3RJK - chains A and T of the 4 polymer chains in the assembly; structure by X-ray diffraction, 2.10 A resolution.

== Chain A ==
Name: DNA polymerase beta
Organism: Homo sapiens
Notes: EC 2.7.7.7, 4.2.99.-
UniProt: P06746 (DPOLB_HUMAN); residues 1-335 here = UniProt positions 1-335
Sequence (335 residues; numbered 1 to 335; the number before each row is that of its first residue):
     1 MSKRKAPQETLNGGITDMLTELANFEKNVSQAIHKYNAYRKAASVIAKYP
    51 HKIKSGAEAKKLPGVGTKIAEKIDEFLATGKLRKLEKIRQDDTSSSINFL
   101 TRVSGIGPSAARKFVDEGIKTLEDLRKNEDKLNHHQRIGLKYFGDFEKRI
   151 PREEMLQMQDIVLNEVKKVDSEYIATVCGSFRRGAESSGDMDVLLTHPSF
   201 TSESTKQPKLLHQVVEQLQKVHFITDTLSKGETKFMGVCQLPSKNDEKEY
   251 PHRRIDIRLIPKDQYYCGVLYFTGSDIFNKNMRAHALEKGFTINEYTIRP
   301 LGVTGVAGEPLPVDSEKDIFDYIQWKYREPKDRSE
Disordered / not traced: 1-9
Metal / ion sites: Na+ site 1: Lys60, Leu62, Val65 (shared with 1 residue of chain D); Na+ site 2: Thr101, Val103, Ile106 (shared with 1 residue of chain P); Mg2+ site 1: Asp190, Asp192 (together with 6CF); Mg2+ site 2: Asp190, Asp192, Asp256 (together with 6CF) (shared with 1 residue of chain P)
Ligand contacts: 6CF (2'-deoxy-5'-O-[(S)-{difluoro[(S)-hydroxy(phosphonooxy)phosphoryl]methyl}(hydroxy)phosphoryl]cytidine): Arg149, Gly179, Ser180, Arg183, Ser188, Gly189, Asp190, Asp192, Asp256, Tyr271, Phe272, Thr273, Gly274, Ser275, Asp276, Asn279
UniProt features mapped onto this chain:
  - region: Arg183 to Asp192 (DNA-binding)
  - active site: Lys72 (Nucleophile)
  - binding site (K(+)): Lys60, Leu62, Val65, Thr101, Val103, Ile106
  - binding site (Na(+)): Lys60, Leu62, Val65, Thr101, Val103, Ile106
  - binding site (dATP): Arg149, Ser180, Arg183, Gly189, Asp190
  - binding site (dCTP): Arg149, Ser180, Arg183, Gly189, Asp190
  - binding site (dGTP): Arg149, Ser180, Arg183, Gly189, Asp190, Asp192
  - binding site (dTTP): Arg149, Ser180, Arg183, Gly189, Asp190
  - binding site (Mg(2+)): Asp190, Asp192, Asp256
  - modified residue: Lys72 (N6-acetyllysine), Arg83 (Omega-N-methylarginine), Arg152 (Omega-N-methylarginine)
  - cross-link (Glycyl lysine isopeptide (Lys-Gly)): Lys41 (interchain with G-Cter in ubiquitin), Lys61 (interchain with G-Cter in ubiquitin), Lys81 (interchain with G-Cter in ubiquitin)
  - natural variant: Leu22 (L22P: Found in a gastric cancer sample; uncertain significance), Tyr39 (Y39C: Found in a gastric cancer sample; uncertain significance), Gly118 (G118V: Decreased DNA-directed DNA polymerase activity), Arg137 (R137Q: Decreased function in base-excision repair), Arg149 (R149I: Decreased DNA-directed DNA polymerase activity), Asp160 (D160N: Found in a gastric cancer sample; uncertain significance), Cys239 (C239R: Found in a gastric cancer sample; uncertain significance), Lys289 (K289M: Found in a colon cancer sample; uncertain significance), Asn294 (N294D: Found in a gastric cancer sample; uncertain significance), Glu295 (E295K: Found in a gastric cancer sample; uncertain significance)
  - mutagenesis: Phe25 (F25W: No effect on 5'-dRP lyase activity. Decreased ssDNA binding), His34 (H34G: Decreased 5'-dRP lyase activity. Decreased ssDNA binding), Lys35 (K35A: Decreased 5'-dRP lyase activity. Decreased ssDNA binding. Loss of 5'-dRP lyase activity; when associated with A-68 and A-72. Decreased ssDNA binding; when associated with A-68 and A-72 ...), Tyr39 (Y39F: No effect on 5'-dRP lyase activity; Y39Q: Abolishes DNA polymerase and 5'-dRP lyase activity), Lys41 (K41R: Abolishes ubiquitination; when associated with R-61 and R-81), Lys60 (K60A: Decreased 5'-dRP lyase activity. Decreased ssDNA binding), Lys61 (K61R: Abolishes ubiquitination; when associated with R-41 and R-81), Lys68 (K68A: No effect on 5'-dRP lyase activity. Decreased ssDNA binding. Loss of 5'-dRP lyase activity; when associated with A-35 and A-72. Decreased ssDNA binding; when associated with A-35 and A-72 ...), Glu71 (E71Q: No effect on 5'-dRP lyase activity. No effect on structure shown by circular dichroism. No effect on ssDNA binding), Lys72 (K72A: Severely reduced 5'-dRP lyase activity. Does not affect ssDNA binding. Loss of 5'-dRP lyase activity; when associated with A-35 and A-68. Decreased ssDNA binding ...), Glu75 (E75A: Slightly decreased 5'-dRP lyase activity. Decreased ssDNA binding. No effect on structure shown by circular dichroism), Lys81 (K81R: Abolishes ubiquitination; when associated with R-41 and R-61), 5 further mutagenesis entries in UniProt

== Chain T ==
Molecule: 16-nt DNA strand
Sequence (16 nucleotides; row label = number of the first residue in the row):
     1 CCGACGGCGCATCAGC
Modified positions: 8OG (8-oxo-2'-deoxy-guanosine-5'-monophosphate) at position 7

== How chain A and chain T interact ==
Pairs across the interface (27):
  His34(A) - DC5(T)  stacking on the base
  Asn133(A) - DT12(T)  phosphate contact
  Ser229(A) - DC10(T)  phosphate contact
  Ser229(A) - DA11(T)  sugar contact
  Lys230(A) - DC10(T)  hydrogen bond to the phosphate
  Lys230(A) - DA11(T)  hydrogen bond to the phosphate
  Gly231(A) - DC10(T)  phosphate contact
  Glu232(A) - DC10(T)  hydrogen bond to the phosphate
  Thr233(A) - DG9(T)  hydrogen bond to the phosphate
  Thr233(A) - DC10(T)  hydrogen bond to the phosphate
  Lys234(A) - DG9(T)  hydrogen bond to the base
  Lys234(A) - DC10(T)  hydrogen bond to the phosphate
  Arg258(A) - DG9(T)  sugar contact
  Tyr271(A) - 8OG_7(T)  base contact
  Asn279(A) - DG6(T)  base contact
  Lys280(A) - DG6(T)  salt bridge to the phosphate
  Arg283(A) - DG6(T)  hydrogen bond to the base
  Arg283(A) - 8OG_7(T)  hydrogen bond to the sugar
  Ala284(A) - DG6(T)  sugar contact
  Leu287(A) - DG6(T)  phosphate contact
  Leu287(A) - 8OG_7(T)  phosphate contact
  Thr292(A) - 8OG_7(T)  hydrogen bond to the phosphate
  Ile293(A) - 8OG_7(T)  sugar contact
  Asn294(A) - 8OG_7(T)  phosphate contact
  Asn294(A) - DC8(T)  hydrogen bond to the phosphate
  Glu295(A) - DC8(T)  sugar contact
  Tyr296(A) - DG9(T)  hydrogen bond to the phosphate

== Overview ==
Chain A and chain T form an interface of 20 and 8 residues respectively; the contacts include 12 hydrogen
bonds, 1 salt bridge and 1 aromatic stacking contact. Polar contacts include Lys234(A)-DG9(T),
Arg283(A)-DG6(T) and Arg283(A)-8OG_7(T). Chain A binds compound 6CF.
Chain A is DNA polymerase beta (Homo sapiens) and chain T is a 16-nt DNA strand; the structure, Ternary
complex of DNA Polymerase Beta with a gapped DNA containing 8odG:dC base pair at primer ..., was determined by
X-ray diffraction, deposited together with 3RJE, 3RJF, 3RJG, 3RJH and 3RJJ.
